PDB entry 8CY9 | electron microscopy, 2.90 A resolution | chains D and F of the 6 polymer chains in the assembly

# Chain D (and F)
Molecule: pan-sarbecovirus nanobody 1-23
Organism: Lama glama
Notes: antibody fragment or engineered binder; chain F of this document is another copy of the same molecule, construct and numbering; everything in this record applies to it too
Chain sequence (121 residues; row label = number of the first residue in the row):
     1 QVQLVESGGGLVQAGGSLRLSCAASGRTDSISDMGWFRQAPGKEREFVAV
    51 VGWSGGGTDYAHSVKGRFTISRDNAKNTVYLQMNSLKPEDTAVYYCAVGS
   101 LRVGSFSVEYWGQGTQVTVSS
Disulfide bonds: Cys22-Cys96

# Chain D / chain F interface
Pairs across the interface - 11 pairs, chain D then chain F:
  Val5(D) - Asp73(F)
  Val5(D) - Lys76(F)  hydrogen bond (backbone-side chain)
  Val5(D) - Tyr80(F)
  Glu6(D) - Arg19(F)  salt bridge
  Glu6(D) - Tyr80(F)  hydrogen bond (backbone-side chain)
  Gly8(D) - Ser7(F)
  Ala23(D) - Lys76(F)
  Gln113(D) - Arg19(F)
  Gln113(D) - Gln82(F)
  Gln116(D) - Gly8(F)
  Gln116(D) - Gly9(F)
Also at the interface, not in a pair above, chain D (9 interface residues in all): Ser7, Val93, Thr115

# Summary
9 residues of chain D face 8 of chain F across their interface, with 2 hydrogen bonds and 1 salt bridge. Polar
pairs include Glu6(D)-Arg19(F), Val5(D)-Lys76(F) and Glu6(D)-Tyr80(F).
Both chains are pan-sarbecovirus nanobody 1-23 (Lama glama). Entry 8CY9 (SARS-CoV-2 Spike protein in complex
with a pan-sarbecovirus nanobody 1-23) was determined by electron microscopy (same publication as 8CWU, 8CWV,
8CXN, 8CXQ, 8CY6, 8CY7 and 5 further entries).
